Entry 3GZ5 (X-ray diffraction, 2.20 A resolution); this record covers chains A and B.

[Chain A (and B)]
Name: MutT/nudix family protein
From: Shewanella oneidensis
Notes: chain B of this document is another copy of the same molecule, construct and numbering; everything in this record applies to it too
UniProt: Q8EFJ3 (Q8EFJ3_SHEON); residue numbers follow UniProt; this construct covers 1-237
Chain sequence (240 residues; each row starts with the number of its first residue; numbers below 1 keep their minus sign (Gly-2 is residue -2)):
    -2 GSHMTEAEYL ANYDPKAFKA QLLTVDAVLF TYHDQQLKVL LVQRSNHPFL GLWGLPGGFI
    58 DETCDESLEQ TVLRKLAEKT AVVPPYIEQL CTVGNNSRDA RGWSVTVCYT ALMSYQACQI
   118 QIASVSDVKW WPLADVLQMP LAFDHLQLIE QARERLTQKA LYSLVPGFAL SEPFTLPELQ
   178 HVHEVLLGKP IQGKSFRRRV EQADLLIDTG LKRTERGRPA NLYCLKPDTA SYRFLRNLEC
Not modelled in the structure: -2 to 17, 212-215, 236-237 (chain B: -2 to 17, 212-213, 236-237)
Sequence notes: expression tag (-2 to 0)
Ion coordination: Na+: Ile119, Val122, Val125
What the authors report for this chain:
  - specificity-determining residues: Gln189, Lys191, Ser192, Arg195 (by similarity / conservation)

[Interface between chain A and chain B]
Pairs across the interface - 45 pairs, chain A then chain B:
  Gln18(A) with Leu20(B); Ile57(B); Glu59(B), hydrogen bond
  Leu20(A) with Gln18(B)
  Ile57(A) with Gln18(B); Trp100(B), hydrophobic
  Glu59(A) with Gln18(B), hydrogen bond; Trp100(B)
  Asp62(A) with Trp100(B), hydrogen bond (backbone-side chain)
  Glu63(A) with Asn92(B); Asn93(B), hydrogen bond (backbone-backbone); Trp100(B)
  Ser64(A) with Gly91(B); Asn92(B); Trp100(B)
  Leu65(A) with Thr89(B); Gly91(B), hydrogen bond (backbone-backbone); Trp100(B)
  Gln86(A) with Cys88(B); Thr89(B), hydrogen bond (side chain-backbone)
  Cys88(A) with Gln86(B)
  Thr89(A) with Leu65(B); Gln86(B); Thr89(B), hydrogen bond; Val104(B)
  Val90(A) with Leu65(B)
  Gly91(A) with Ser64(B); Leu65(B), hydrogen bond (backbone-backbone)
  Asn92(A) with Glu63(B)
  Asn93(A) with Glu63(B), hydrogen bond (backbone-backbone)
  Trp100(A) with Ile57(B), hydrophobic; Glu59(B); Asp62(B), hydrogen bond (side chain-backbone); Glu63(B); Ser64(B); Leu65(B)
  Val104(A) with Thr89(B)
  Tyr159(A) with Phe231(B); Leu232(B), hydrogen bond (side chain-backbone)
  Phe231(A) with Tyr159(B)
  Leu232(A) with Tyr159(B), hydrogen bond (backbone-side chain); Asn234(B)
  Arg233(A) with Asn234(B)
  Asn234(A) with Leu232(B); Arg233(B)
Other interface residues (no listed pair), chain A (23 interface residues in all): Val102
Other interface residues (no listed pair), chain B (24 interface residues in all): Thr68, Val90, Val102

[Overview]
23 residues of chain A face 24 of chain B across their interface, with 12 hydrogen bonds. Among the polar
pairs are Gln18(A)-Glu59(B), Asp62(A)-Trp100(B) and Gln86(A)-Thr89(B). Ile119(A), Val122(A) and Val125(A) form
the Na+ site. The paper reports specificity determinants Gln189(A), Lys191(A) and Ser192(A) among others.
Both chains are MutT/nudix family protein (Shewanella oneidensis). Entry 3GZ5 (Crystal structure of Shewanella
oneidensis NrtR) was determined by X-ray diffraction (same publication as 3GZ6 and 3GZ8).
